Entry 3G20 (X-ray diffraction, 1.78 A resolution); this record covers chain A.

== Chain A ==
Name: Type II secretion protein
Organism: Escherichia coli O157:H7
UniProtKB: Q7BSV8 (Q7BSV8_ECO57); residues 17-136 here correspond to UniProt positions 24-143 (UniProt number = residue number + 7)
Sequence (123 residues; row label = number of the first residue in the row):
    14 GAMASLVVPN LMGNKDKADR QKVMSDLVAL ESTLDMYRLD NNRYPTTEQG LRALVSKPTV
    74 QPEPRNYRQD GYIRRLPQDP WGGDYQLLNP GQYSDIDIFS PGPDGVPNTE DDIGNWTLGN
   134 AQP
Disordered / not traced: 14-17, 132-136
Construct notes: expression tag (14-16)
Bound ions: Na+ near D83 (its only coordinating residue here); Ca2+: P114, D117, V119, T122, D125
Residues lining bound ligands: N-cyclohexyltaurine (NHE; 2-[N-cyclohexylamino]ethane sulfonic acid): E44, D48, Y57, S107, D108, I109, I111, N128
What the authors report for this chain:
  - conformationally variable residues (helix shift): S18 to D29

== Summary ==
Chain A binds N-cyclohexyltaurine. P114, D117, V119, T122 and D125 coordinate Ca2+. The paper reports
conformational variability at S18.
Chain A is Type II secretion protein (Escherichia coli O157:H7); the structure, Crystal structure of the major
pseudopilin from the type 2 secretion system of enterohaemorrhagic Escherichia coli, was determined by X-ray
diffraction together with 3FU1 and 3GN9 from the same study.
